PDB entry 8RM8 | electron microscopy, 3.00 A resolution | chains C and E of the 10 polymer chains in the assembly

[Chain C (and E)]
Molecule: Islet amyloid polypeptide
Notes: chain E of this document is another copy of the same molecule, construct and numbering; everything in this record applies to it too
UniProtKB: P10997 (IAPP_HUMAN); residues 1-37 here correspond to UniProt positions 34-70 (UniProt number = residue number + 33)
Chain sequence (38 residues; row label = number of the first residue in the row):
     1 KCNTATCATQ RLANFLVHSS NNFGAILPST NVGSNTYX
Unresolved in the structure: 1-7
Differences from the reference sequence: engineered mutation P28 (Ser61 in P10997); amidation (38)
Modified / non-standard residues: NH2 (amino group) at position 38
What the authors report for this chain:
  - self-association interface (contacts with another copy of this molecule); pairs are residue here / residue on that copy: P28-Y37

[Interface between chain C and chain E]
Residue-residue contacts - 68 pairs, chain C then chain E:
  A8(C) - A8(E)
  A8(C) - T9(E)  hydrogen bond (backbone-backbone)
  T9(C) - T9(E)
  T9(C) - R11(E)
  Q10(C) - Q10(E)
  Q10(C) - R11(E)  hydrogen bond (backbone-side chain)
  R11(C) - R11(E)
  L12(C) - R11(E)  hydrogen bond (backbone-backbone)
  L12(C) - L12(E)  hydrophobic
  L12(C) - A13(E)  hydrogen bond (backbone-backbone)
  L12(C) - F15(E)  hydrophobic
  A13(C) - A13(E)
  A13(C) - N14(E)
  N14(C) - N14(E)  hydrogen bond (backbone-backbone)
  F15(C) - N14(E)  hydrogen bond (backbone-backbone)
  F15(C) - F15(E)  hydrophobic
  F15(C) - L16(E)  hydrogen bond (backbone-backbone)
  L16(C) - L16(E)
  V17(C) - L16(E)
  V17(C) - V17(E)
  V17(C) - H18(E)
  H18(C) - H18(E)  hydrogen bond (backbone-backbone)
  S19(C) - S19(E)
  S19(C) - S20(E)  hydrogen bond (backbone-backbone)
  S19(C) - N21(E)
  S19(C) - N22(E)
  S20(C) - S20(E)
  S20(C) - N21(E)  hydrogen bond (backbone-backbone)
  N21(C) - N21(E)
  N21(C) - F23(E)
  N22(C) - N21(E)
  N22(C) - N22(E)  hydrogen bond
  N22(C) - F23(E)  hydrogen bond (backbone-backbone)
  N22(C) - A25(E)
  F23(C) - F23(E)  hydrophobic
  G24(C) - F23(E)  hydrogen bond (backbone-backbone)
  G24(C) - G24(E)
  A25(C) - A25(E)
  A25(C) - I26(E)
  I26(C) - I26(E)
  L27(C) - I26(E)  hydrogen bond (backbone-backbone)
  L27(C) - L27(E)
  P28(C) - I26(E)
  P28(C) - P28(E)
  S29(C) - S29(E)
  T30(C) - P28(E)
  T30(C) - S29(E)
  T30(C) - T30(E)  hydrogen bond (side chain-backbone)
  N31(C) - F15(E)
  N31(C) - S29(E)
  N31(C) - T30(E)
  N31(C) - N31(E)  hydrogen bond (side chain-backbone)
  V32(C) - T30(E)
  V32(C) - N31(E)
  V32(C) - V32(E)  hydrogen bond (backbone-backbone)
  G33(C) - V32(E)
  G33(C) - G33(E)
  S34(C) - G33(E)  hydrogen bond (backbone-backbone)
  S34(C) - S34(E)
  S34(C) - N35(E)  hydrogen bond (backbone-backbone)
  N35(C) - T30(E)
  N35(C) - N35(E)
  N35(C) - T36(E)
  T36(C) - N35(E)  hydrogen bond (backbone-backbone)
  T36(C) - T36(E)
  Y37(C) - P28(E)
  Y37(C) - T36(E)  hydrogen bond (backbone-backbone)
  NH2_38(C) - T36(E)  hydrogen bond (backbone-backbone)
Also at the interface, not in a pair above, chain E (30 interface residues in all): Y37

[Overview]
The interface between chain C and chain E involves 31 residues on one side and 30 on the other, with 22
hydrogen bonds. Polar contacts include Q10(C)-R11(E), N22(C)-N22(E) and T30(C)-T30(E). The paper reports a
self-association interface involving P28(C).
Chain C and chain E are both Islet amyloid polypeptide; the structure, Cryo-EM structure of human islet
amyloid polypeptide (hIAPP) mutant S28P, polymorph 1, was determined by electron microscopy together with
8QVP, 8RM9, 8QJ1 and 8QVQ from the same study.
